4DV3 - chains A and H of the 21 polymer chains in the assembly; structure by X-ray diffraction, 3.55 A resolution.

Chain A:
Molecule: 16S rRNA
From: Thermus thermophilus
Sequence (1522 nucleotides; each row starts with the number of its first residue; note: 42 numbers in that range are skipped by the numbering (no residue carries them; nothing is unmodelled there); a row labelled like 190A-190L holds insertion residues (190A, then the next letters in order); numbering starts at 0):
     0 UUUGUUGGAGAGUUUGAUCCUGGCUCAGGGUGAACGCUGGCGGCGUGCCU
    50 AAGACAUGCAAGUCGUGCGGG
    73 CCGCGGGGUUUU
    88 ACUCCG
    95 UGGUC
   101 AGCGGCGGACGGGUGAGUAACGCGUGGGU
  129A G
   130 ACCUACCCGGAAGAGGGGGACAACCCGGGGAAACUCGGGCUAAUCCCCCA
   180 UGUGGACCCGC
190A-190L CCCUUGGGGUGU
   191 GUCCAAAGGGCUUU
   216 GCCCGCUUCCGGAUGGGCCCGCGUCCCAUCAGCUAGUUGGUGGGGUAAUG
   266 GCCCACCAAGGCGACGACGGGUAGCCGGUCUGAGAGGAUGGCCGGCCACA
   316 GGGGCACUGAGACACGGGCCCCACUCCUACGGGAGGCAGCAGUUAGGAAU
   366 CUUCCGCAAUGGGCGCAAGCCUGACGGAGCGACGCCGCUUGGAGGAAGAA
   416 GCCCUUCGGGGUGUAAACUCCUGAA
   442 CCCGGGACGAAACCCCCGACGA
   474 GGGGACUGACGGUACCGGG
   494 GUAAUAGCGCCGGCCAACUCCGUGCCAGCAGCCGCGGUAAUACGGAGGGC
   544 GCGAGCGUUACCCGGAUUCACUGGGCGUAAAGGGCGUGUAGGCGGCCUGG
   594 GGCGUCCCAUGUGAAAGACCACGGCUCAACCGUGGGGGAGCGUGGGAUAC
   644 GCUCAGGCUAGACGGUGGGAGAGGGUGGUGGAAUUCCCGGAGUAGCGGUG
   694 AAAUGCGCAGAUACCGGGAGGAACGCCGAUGGCGAAGGCAGCCACCUGGU
   744 CCACCCGUGACGCUGAGGCGCGAAAGCGUGGGGAGCAAACCGGAUUAGAU
   794 ACCCGGGUAGUCCACGCCCUAAACGAUGCGCGCUAGGUCUCUGGGUCU
   848 CCUGGGGGCCGAAGCUAACGCGUUAAGCGCGCCGCCUGGGGAGUACGGCC
   898 GCAAGGCUGAAACUAAAAGGAAUUGACGGGGGCCCGCACAAGCGGUGGAG
   948 CAUGUGGUUUAAUUCGAAGXAACGCGAAGAACCUUACCAGGCCUUGACAU
   998 GCUAGG
 1003A G
  1004 AACCCGGGUGAAAGCCUGGGGUGCCCC
1030A-1030D GCGA
  1031 GGGGAGCCCUAGCACAGGUGCUGCAUGGCCGUCGUCAGCUCGUGCCGUGA
  1081 GGUGUUGGGUUAAGUCCCGCAACGAGCGCAACCCCCGCCGUUAGUUGCCA
  1131 GCGGUUCGGCCGGGCACUCUAACGGGACUGCCCGCGAAA
  1171 GCGGGAGGAAGGAGGGGACGACGUCUGGUCAGCAUGGCCCUUACGGCCUG
  1221 GGCGACACACGUGCUACAAUGCCCACUACAAAGCGAUGCCACCCGGCAAC
  1271 GGGGAGCUAAUCGCAAAAAGGUGGGCCCAGUUCGGAUUGGGGUCUGCAAC
  1321 CCGACCCCAUGAAGCCGGAAUCGCUAGUAAUCGCGGAUCAG
 1361A C
  1362 CAUGCCGCGGUGAAUACGUUCCCGGGCCUUGUACACACXGCCXGUXACGC
  1412 CAUGGGAGCGGGCUCUACCCGAAGUCGCCGGG
  1446 AGCCUACGGG
  1459 CAGGCGCCGAGGGUAGGGCCCGUGACUGGGGCGAAGUCGUAACAAGGUAG
  1509 CUGUACCGGAAGGUGCGGCUGGAUCCACUCCUUUCU
Unresolved in the structure: 0-4, 1534-1538
Sequence notes: engineered mutation A912 (C1535 in M26923.1); conflict C1534 (A2157 in M26923.1), A1535 (C2158 in M26923.1)
Modified positions: PSU (pseudouridine-5'-monophosphate) at position 516, 7MG (7N-methyl-8-hydroguanosine-5'-monophosphate) at position 527, M2G (N2-dimethylguanosine-5'-monophosphate) at position 966, 5MC (5-methylcytidine-5'-monophosphate) at position 967, 2MG (2N-methylguanosine-5'-monophosphate) at position 1207, 5MC (5-methylcytidine-5'-monophosphate) at position 1400, 4OC (4n,o2'-methylcytidine-5'-monophosphate) at position 1402, 5MC (5-methylcytidine-5'-monophosphate) at position 1404, 5MC (5-methylcytidine-5'-monophosphate) at position 1407, UR3 (3-methyluridine-5'-monophoshate) at position 1498, MA6 (6N-dimethyladenosine-5'-monophoshate) at position 1518, MA6 (6N-dimethyladenosine-5'-monophoshate) at position 1519, PSU (pseudouridine-5'-monophosphate) at position 1540, PSU (pseudouridine-5'-monophosphate) at position 1541
Bound ions: Mg2+ site 1 near G7 (its only coordinating residue here); Mg2+ site 2 near G21 (its only coordinating residue here); Mg2+ site 3: C48, U49, G115; Mg2+ site 4 near A53 (its only coordinating residue here); Mg2+ site 5: C58, U387; Mg2+ site 6: A59, U387; Mg2+ site 7: G69, G97; Mg2+ site 8 near G105 (its only coordinating residue here); Mg2+ site 9: A109, G331; Mg2+ site 10 near G111 (its only coordinating residue here); Mg2+ site 11: G117, G289; Mg2+ site 12: C121, G124, U125, G236; 106 more Mg2+ sites not listed
Ligand contacts: streptomycin (SRY): U12, U14, C526, 7MG_527, A912, A913, A914, A915, C1490, G1491

Chain H:
Molecule: ribosomal protein S8
From: Thermus thermophilus
Reference sequence: Q5SHQ2 (RS8_THET8); residue numbers follow UniProt; this construct covers 1-138
Chain sequence (138 residues; numbered 1 to 138; the number before each row is that of its first residue):
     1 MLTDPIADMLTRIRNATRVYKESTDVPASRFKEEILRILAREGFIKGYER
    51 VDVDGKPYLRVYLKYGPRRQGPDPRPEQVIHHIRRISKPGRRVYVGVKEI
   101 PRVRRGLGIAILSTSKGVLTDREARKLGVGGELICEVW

Interface between chain A and chain H:
Residue-residue contacts (71):
  C564(A) - Arg91(H)  hydrogen bond to the sugar
  C586(A) - Thr3(H)  sugar contact
  C586(A) - Pro89(H)  phosphate contact
  C586(A) - Gly90(H)  sugar contact
  G587(A) - Thr3(H)  sugar contact
  G587(A) - Pro89(H)  phosphate contact
  G587(A) - Arg92(H)  salt bridge to the phosphate
  G588(A) - Leu2(H)  sugar contact
  G588(A) - Pro5(H)  phosphate contact
  C589(A) - Pro5(H)  phosphate contact
  C589(A) - Ala28(H)  sugar contact
  C589(A) - Ser29(H)  phosphate contact
  C590(A) - Ser29(H)  phosphate contact
  C590(A) - Arg30(H)  hydrogen bond to the phosphate
  U591(A) - Arg30(H)  salt bridge to the phosphate
  G597(A) - Tyr94(H)  hydrogen bond to the base
  U598(A) - Tyr94(H)  phosphate contact
  U598(A) - Gly131(H)  sugar contact
  C599(A) - Val95(H)  sugar contact
  C599(A) - Gly96(H)  sugar contact
  C599(A) - Val97(H)  phosphate contact
  C599(A) - Ser115(H)  base contact
  C599(A) - Val129(H)  sugar contact
  C599(A) - Gly130(H)  hydrogen bond to the sugar
  C600(A) - Gly96(H)  phosphate contact
  C600(A) - Val97(H)  hydrogen bond to the phosphate
  C600(A) - Gly128(H)  sugar contact
  G631(A) - Lys98(H)  salt bridge to the phosphate
  A640(A) - Ser115(H)  hydrogen bond to the sugar
  U641(A) - Ser115(H)  sugar contact
  A642(A) - Phe31(H)  sugar contact
  A642(A) - Ser113(H)  hydrogen bond to the base
  A642(A) - Thr114(H)  hydrogen bond to the base
  A642(A) - Ser115(H)  base contact
  A642(A) - Gly117(H)  sugar contact
  C643(A) - Phe31(H)  sugar contact
  C643(A) - Ser113(H)  hydrogen bond to the sugar
  C643(A) - Glu132(H)  hydrogen bond to the sugar
  G644(A) - Arg92(H)  sugar contact
  U652(A) - Lys56(H)  hydrogen bond to the phosphate
  A653(A) - Lys56(H)  salt bridge to the phosphate
  G654(A) - Met1(H)  hydrogen bond to the sugar
  A753(A) - Met1(H)  base contact
  G755(A) - Met1(H)  sugar contact
  C824(A) - Met1(H)  sugar contact
  G825(A) - Asp8(H)  hydrogen bond to the sugar
  G825(A) - Thr11(H)  base contact
  G825(A) - Arg12(H)  hydrogen bond to the sugar
  C826(A) - Arg12(H)  salt bridge to the phosphate
  C826(A) - Asn15(H)  hydrogen bond to the base
  U827(A) - Asn15(H)  sugar contact
  U827(A) - Val19(H)  sugar contact
  A828(A) - Lys21(H)  salt bridge to the phosphate
  A860(A) - Arg18(H)  sugar contact
  A860(A) - Arg75(H)  hydrogen bond to the phosphate
  G861(A) - Arg75(H)  salt bridge to the phosphate
  G874(A) - Asn15(H)  base contact
  C875(A) - Thr11(H)  base contact
  C875(A) - Arg14(H)  hydrogen bond to the sugar
  C875(A) - Asn15(H)  hydrogen bond to the sugar
  G876(A) - Ala7(H)  sugar contact
  G876(A) - Thr11(H)  hydrogen bond to the sugar
  G876(A) - Arg14(H)  phosphate contact
  C877(A) - Thr3(H)  sugar contact
  C877(A) - Asp4(H)  sugar contact
  C877(A) - Lys88(H)  salt bridge to the phosphate
  C877(A) - Pro89(H)  sugar contact
  G878(A) - Thr3(H)  sugar contact
  G878(A) - Lys88(H)  phosphate contact
  G878(A) - Pro89(H)  phosphate contact
  C879(A) - Gly90(H)  phosphate contact
Interface residues without a listed pair, chain A (36 interface residues in all): A859
Interface residues without a listed pair, chain H (43 interface residues in all): Lys32, Pro57, Lys116, Val118

In short:
The interface between chain A and chain H involves 36 residues on one side and 43 on the other; the contacts
include 19 hydrogen bonds and 8 salt bridges. Polar pairs include G597(A)-Tyr94(H), A642(A)-Ser113(H) and
A642(A)-Thr114(H). Ligands of chain A: streptomycin.
Chain A is 16S rRNA and chain H is ribosomal protein S8, both from Thermus thermophilus; the structure,
Crystal structure of the Thermus thermophilus 30S ribosomal subunit with a 16S rRNA mutation, C912A, bound
..., was determined by X-ray diffraction.
